Entry 6HYN (X-ray diffraction, 1.14 A resolution); this record covers chain A.

== Chain A ==
Name: Autophagy-related protein 13, Gamma-aminobutyric acid receptor-associated protein
Source organism: Homo sapiens
Reference sequence: chimeric construct of O75143, O95166: residues -15 to -2 from O75143 (ATG13_HUMAN) positions 441-454 (UniProt number = residue number + 456); residues 1-117 from O95166 positions 1-117 (same numbers)
Sequence (138 residues; each row starts with the number of its first residue; numbers below 1 keep their minus sign (Gly-20 is residue -20)):
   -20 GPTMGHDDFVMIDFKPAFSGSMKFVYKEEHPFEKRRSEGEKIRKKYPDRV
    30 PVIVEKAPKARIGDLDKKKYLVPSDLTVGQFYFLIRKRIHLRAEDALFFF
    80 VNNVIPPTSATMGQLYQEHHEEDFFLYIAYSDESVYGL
Not modelled in the structure: -20 to -15
Differences from the reference sequence: expression tag (-20 to -16); linker (-1 to 0)
UniProt features mapped onto this chain:
  - motif: Phe-12 to Ile-9 (LIR)
  - region: Met1 to Arg22 (Interaction with beta-tubulin), Ala36 to Ile68 (Interaction with GABRG2), Lys48 to Leu50 (Interaction with LIR (LC3 nteracting Region) motif of ATG3)
  - site: Glu17 (Interaction with LIR (LC3 nteracting Region) motif of ATG3), Arg28 (Interaction with LIR (LC3 nteracting Region) motif of ATG3), Gly116, Leu117 (Cleavage)
  - lipidation: Gly116 (Phosphatidylethanolamine amidated glycine)
Reported in the primary citation:
  - interface residues: Arg28, Lys48, Tyr49, Leu50, Pro52, Leu55, Gln59
  - mutagenesis - K24Q/Y25H/Q59E/F60L: decreased binding to ATG13
  - specificity-determining residues: Arg28, Leu55, Gln59, Phe62 (by similarity / conservation)
  - interface hot spots (mutagenesis) - R28K, Q59E: decreased binding to PCM1
  - interface hot spots (mutagenesis) - Q59E: unchanged binding to ULK1 complex
  - mutagenesis - K24Q/Y25H/Q59E/F60L, K24Q, K24Q/Y25H/R28K, F60L: decreased binding to PCM1
  - mutagenesis - F60L: decreased binding to p62
  - mutagenesis - K24Q/Y25H/Q59E/F60L, K24Q, K24Q/Y25H/R28K: decreased binding to ULK1
  - interface hot spots (mutagenesis) - R28K: decreased binding to ULK1
  - mutagenesis - E8R/H9R: increased binding to PCM1
  - mutagenesis - E8R/H9R: increased binding to ULK1 complex
  - specificity-determining residues: Lys24, Tyr25
  - mutagenesis - L55V, F62K, L63I: unchanged binding to ULK1 LIR
  - mutagenesis - E8R/H9R: increased binding to p62

== In short ==
The paper reports that R28K, Q59E and K24Q/Y25H/Q59E/F60L, among others, reduce binding to PCM1; interface
residues Arg28, Lys48 and Tyr49 among others; 10 substitutions were tested in all.
Chain A is Autophagy-related protein 13, Gamma-aminobutyric acid receptor-associated protein (Homo sapiens);
the structure, Structure of ATG13 LIR motif bound to GABARAP, was determined by X-ray diffraction, deposited
together with 6HYL, 6HYM and 6HYO.
